Entry 4OZF (X-ray diffraction, 2.70 A resolution); this record covers chains B and H of the 5 polymer chains in the assembly.

== Chain B ==
Molecule: HLA class II histocompatibility antigen, DQ beta 1 chain
From: Homo sapiens
Reference sequence: Q5Y7D3 (Q5Y7D3_HUMAN); residues 1-192 here correspond to UniProt positions 33-224 (UniProt number = residue number + 32)
Sequence (213 residues; numbered -12 to 200; the number before each row is that of its first residue; numbers below 1 keep their minus sign (Gly-12 is residue -12)):
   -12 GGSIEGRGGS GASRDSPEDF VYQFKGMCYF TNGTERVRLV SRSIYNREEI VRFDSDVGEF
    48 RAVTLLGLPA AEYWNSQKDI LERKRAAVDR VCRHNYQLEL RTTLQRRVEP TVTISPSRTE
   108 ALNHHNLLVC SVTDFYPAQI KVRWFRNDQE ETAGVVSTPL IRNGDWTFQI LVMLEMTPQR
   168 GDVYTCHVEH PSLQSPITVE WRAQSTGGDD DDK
Not modelled in the structure: -12 to 2, 105-111, 191-200
Differences from the reference sequence: expression tag (-12 to 0, 193-200)
Disulfide bonds: Cys15-Cys79, Cys117-Cys173

== Chain H ==
Molecule: T-cell receptor, JR5.1 beta chain
From: Homo sapiens
Notes: engineered mutation(s): S184C, C202A
Sequence (244 residues; row label = number of the first residue in the row; note: 12 numbers in that range are skipped by the numbering (no residue carries them; nothing is unmodelled there)):
     2 MGVSQSPSNK VTEKGKDVEL RCDPISGH
    37 TALYWYRQSL GQGLEFLIYF QG
    63 NSAPDKSGLP SDRFSAERT
    83 GGSVSTLTIQ RTQQEDSAVY LCASSFRALA ADTQYFGPGT RLTVLEDLKN VFPPEVAVFE
   143 PSEAEISHTQ KATLVCLATG FYPDHVELSW WVNGKEVHSG VCTDPQPLKE QPALNDSRYA
   203 LSSRLRVSAT FWQNPRNHFR CQVQFYGLSE NDEWTQDRAK PVTQIVSAEA WGRAD
Not modelled in the structure: 2, 257
Disulfide bonds: Cys23-Cys104, Cys158-Cys223

== Interface between chain B and chain H ==
Pairs across the interface - 8 pairs, chain B then chain H:
  Tyr60(B) with Gly28(H); Phe108(H)
  Gln64(B) with Phe108(H)
  Asp66(B) with Thr115(H), hydrogen bond
  Ile67(B) with Phe108(H), hydrophobic
  Arg70(B) with Ala112(H); Ala113(H), hydrogen bond (side chain-backbone); Asp114(H), salt bridge
Also at the interface, not in a pair above, chain H (7 interface residues in all): Tyr117

== In short ==
5 residues of chain B and 7 residues of chain H are in contact; the contacts include 2 hydrogen bonds and 1
salt bridge. Polar contacts include Arg70(B)-Asp114(H), Asp66(B)-Thr115(H) and Arg70(B)-Ala113(H).
Chain B is HLA class II histocompatibility antigen, DQ beta 1 chain and chain H is T-cell receptor, JR5.1 beta
chain, both from Homo sapiens; the structure, JR5.1 protein complex, was determined by X-ray diffraction
together with 4OZH and 4OZI from the same study.
